PDB entry 6ASG | X-ray diffraction, 3.80 A resolution | chains C and B of the 5 polymer chains in the assembly

[Chain C]
Name: DNA-directed RNA polymerase subunit beta
Source organism: Thermus thermophilus (strain HB8 / ATCC 27634 / DSM 579)
Notes: EC 2.7.7.6
UniProtKB: Q8RQE9 (RPOB_THET8); residues 1-1119 here = UniProt positions 1-1119
Sequence (1119 residues; each row starts with the number of its first residue):
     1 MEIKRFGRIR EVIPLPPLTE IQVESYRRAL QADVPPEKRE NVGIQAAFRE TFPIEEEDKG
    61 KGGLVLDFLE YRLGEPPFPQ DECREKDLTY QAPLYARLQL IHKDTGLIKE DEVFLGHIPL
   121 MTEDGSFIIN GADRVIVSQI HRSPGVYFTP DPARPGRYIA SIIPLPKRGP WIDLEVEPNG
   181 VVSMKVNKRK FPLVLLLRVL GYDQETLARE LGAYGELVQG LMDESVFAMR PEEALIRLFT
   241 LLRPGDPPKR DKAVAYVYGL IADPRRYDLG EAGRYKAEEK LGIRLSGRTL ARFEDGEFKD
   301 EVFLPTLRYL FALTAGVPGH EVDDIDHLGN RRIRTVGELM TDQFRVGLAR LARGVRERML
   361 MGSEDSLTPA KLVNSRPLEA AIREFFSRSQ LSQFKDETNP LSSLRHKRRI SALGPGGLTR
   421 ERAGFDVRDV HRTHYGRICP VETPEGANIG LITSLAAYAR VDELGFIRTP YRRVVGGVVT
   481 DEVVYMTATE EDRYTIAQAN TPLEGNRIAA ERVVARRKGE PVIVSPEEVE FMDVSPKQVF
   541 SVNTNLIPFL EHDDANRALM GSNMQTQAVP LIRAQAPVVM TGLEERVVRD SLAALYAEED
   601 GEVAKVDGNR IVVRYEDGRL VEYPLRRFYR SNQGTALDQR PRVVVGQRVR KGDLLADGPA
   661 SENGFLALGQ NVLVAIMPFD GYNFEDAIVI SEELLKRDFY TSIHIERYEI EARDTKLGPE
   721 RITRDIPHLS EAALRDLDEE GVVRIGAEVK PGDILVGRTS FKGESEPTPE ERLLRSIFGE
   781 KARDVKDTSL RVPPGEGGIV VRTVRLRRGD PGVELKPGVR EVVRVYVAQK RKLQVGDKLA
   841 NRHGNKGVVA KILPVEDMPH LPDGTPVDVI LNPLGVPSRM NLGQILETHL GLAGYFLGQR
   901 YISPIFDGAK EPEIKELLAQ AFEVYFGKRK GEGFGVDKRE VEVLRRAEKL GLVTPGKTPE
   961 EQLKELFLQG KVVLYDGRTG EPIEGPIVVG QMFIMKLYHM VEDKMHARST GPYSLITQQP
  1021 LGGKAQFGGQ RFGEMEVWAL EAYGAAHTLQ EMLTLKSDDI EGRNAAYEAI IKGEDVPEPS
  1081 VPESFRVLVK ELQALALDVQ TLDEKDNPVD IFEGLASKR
Unresolved in the structure: 57-63, 762-784, 1117-1119

[Chain B]
Name: DNA-directed RNA polymerase subunit alpha
Source organism: Thermus thermophilus (strain HB8 / ATCC 27634 / DSM 579)
Notes: EC 2.7.7.6
UniProtKB: Q5SHR6 (RPOA_THET8); residues 1-315 here = UniProt positions 1-315
Sequence (315 residues; numbered 1 to 315; the number before each row is that of its first residue):
     1 MLDSKLKAPV FTVRTQGREY GEFVLEPLER GFGVTLGNPL RRILLSSIPG TAVTSVYIED
    61 VLHEFSTIPG VKEDVVEIIL NLKELVVRFL NPSLQTVTLL LKAEGPKEVK ARDFLPVADV
   121 EIMNPDLHIA TLEEGGRLNM EVRVDRGVGY VPAEKHGIKD RINAIPVDAV FSPVRRVAFQ
   181 VEDTRLGQRT DLDKLTLRIW TDGSVTPLEA LNQAVEILRE HLTYFSNPQA AAVAAPEEAK
   241 EPEAPPEQEE ELDLPLEELG LSTRVLHSLK EEGIESVRAL LALNLKDLKN IPGIGERSLE
   301 EIKEALEKKG FTLKE
Unresolved in the structure: 1-6, 229-315

[Chain C / chain B interface]
Contacting residue pairs (9):
  Glu692(C) with Arg30(B), salt bridge
  Pro854(C) with Arg30(B)
  Glu856(C) with Arg30(B); Gly31(B)
  Arg978(C) with Val34(B); Asn38(B), hydrogen bond (backbone-side chain)
  Thr979(C) with Asn38(B)
  Glu981(C) with Arg41(B), salt bridge; Arg42(B), salt bridge
Interface residues without a listed pair, chain C (7 interface residues in all): Lys851
Interface residues without a listed pair, chain B (9 interface residues in all): Phe32, Thr35, Asp183

[In short]
Chain C and chain B form an interface of 7 and 9 residues respectively; the contacts include 1 hydrogen bond
and 3 salt bridges. Among the polar pairs are Glu692(C)-Arg30(B), Glu981(C)-Arg41(B) and Glu981(C)-Arg42(B).
Here chain C is DNA-directed RNA polymerase subunit beta and chain B is DNA-directed RNA polymerase subunit
alpha, both from Thermus thermophilus (strain HB8 / ATCC 27634 / DSM 579). Entry 6ASG (Crystal structure of
Thermus thermophilus RNA polymerase core enzyme) was determined by X-ray diffraction (same publication as
6FBV).
